2C2O - chains B and C of the 3 polymer chains in the assembly; structure by X-ray diffraction, 2.45 A resolution.

== Chain B ==
Protein: Caspase-3 subunit P12
Source organism: Homo sapiens
Notes: EC 3.4.22.-; fragment: beta subunit, residues 176-277
UniProt: P42574 (CASP3_HUMAN); numbering as in UniProt (aligned over 176-277)
Amino-acid sequence (103 residues; numbered 175 to 277; the number before each row is that of its first residue):
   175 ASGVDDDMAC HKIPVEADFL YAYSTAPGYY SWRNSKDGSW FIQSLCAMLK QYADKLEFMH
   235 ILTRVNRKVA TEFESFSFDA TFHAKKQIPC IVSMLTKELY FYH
Curated features (UniProtKB/Swiss-Prot):
  - modified residue: Arg207 (Microbial infection: ADP-riboxanated arginine)

== Chain C ==
Protein: Aza-peptide inhibitor (5S, 8R, 11S)-14-{4-[benzyl(methyl) amino]-4-oxobutanoyl}-8-(2-carboxyethyl)-5-(carboxymethyl)-11-(1-methylethyl)-3,6,9,12-tetraoxo-1-phenyl-2-oxa-4,7,10,13,14-pentaazahexadecan-16-oic acid
Amino-acid sequence (5 residues; numbered 1 to 5; the number before each row is that of its first residue):
     1 XDEVX
Modified positions: PHQ (benzyl chlorocarbonate) at position 1; MX3 ((1-{4-[benzyl(methyl)amino]-4-oxobutanoyl}hydrazino)acetic acid) at position 5

== How chain B and chain C interact ==
Pairs across the interface (20):
  Tyr204(B) with Val4(C), hydrophobic
  Ser205(B) with Glu3(C); Val4(C); MX3_5(C), hydrogen bond (backbone-backbone)
  Trp206(B) with Asp2(C); Glu3(C); Val4(C), hydrophobic
  Arg207(B) with PHQ_1(C); Asp2(C); Glu3(C), salt bridge; Val4(C); MX3_5(C)
  Asn208(B) with PHQ_1(C); Asp2(C)
  Ser209(B) with PHQ_1(C)
  Trp214(B) with Asp2(C)
  Ser249(B) with Asp2(C)
  Phe250(B) with Asp2(C), hydrogen bond (backbone-side chain)
  Phe252(B) with PHQ_1(C)
  Phe256(B) with Val4(C), hydrophobic
Other interface residues (no listed pair), chain B (12 interface residues in all): Glu248

== In short ==
12 residues of chain B face 5 of chain C across their interface, with 2 hydrogen bonds and 1 salt bridge.
Polar contacts include Arg207(B)-Glu3(C), Phe250(B)-Asp2(C) and Ser205(B)-MX3_5(C).
Here chain B is Caspase-3 subunit P12 (Homo sapiens) and chain C is Aza-peptide inhibitor (5S, 8R,
11S)-14-{4-[benzyl(methyl)
amino]-4-oxobutanoyl}-8-(2-carboxyethyl)-5-(carboxymethyl)-11-(1-methylethyl)-3,6,9,12-tetraoxo-1-phenyl-2-oxa-4,7,10,13,14-pentaazahexadecan-16-oic
acid. Entry 2C2O (Crystal structures of caspase-3 in complex with aza-peptide Michael acceptor inhibitors) was
determined by X-ray diffraction (same publication as 2C1E, 2C2K, 2C2M and 2C2Z).
